8P63 - chains 2 and 5 of the 14 polymer chains in the assembly; structure by electron microscopy, 3.70 A resolution.

[Chain 2]
Protein: DNA replication licensing factor MCM2
Source organism: Saccharomyces cerevisiae
Notes: EC 3.6.4.12
Reference sequence: P29469 (MCM2_YEAST); residue numbers follow UniProt; this construct covers 1-868
Amino-acid sequence (868 residues; row label = number of the first residue in the row):
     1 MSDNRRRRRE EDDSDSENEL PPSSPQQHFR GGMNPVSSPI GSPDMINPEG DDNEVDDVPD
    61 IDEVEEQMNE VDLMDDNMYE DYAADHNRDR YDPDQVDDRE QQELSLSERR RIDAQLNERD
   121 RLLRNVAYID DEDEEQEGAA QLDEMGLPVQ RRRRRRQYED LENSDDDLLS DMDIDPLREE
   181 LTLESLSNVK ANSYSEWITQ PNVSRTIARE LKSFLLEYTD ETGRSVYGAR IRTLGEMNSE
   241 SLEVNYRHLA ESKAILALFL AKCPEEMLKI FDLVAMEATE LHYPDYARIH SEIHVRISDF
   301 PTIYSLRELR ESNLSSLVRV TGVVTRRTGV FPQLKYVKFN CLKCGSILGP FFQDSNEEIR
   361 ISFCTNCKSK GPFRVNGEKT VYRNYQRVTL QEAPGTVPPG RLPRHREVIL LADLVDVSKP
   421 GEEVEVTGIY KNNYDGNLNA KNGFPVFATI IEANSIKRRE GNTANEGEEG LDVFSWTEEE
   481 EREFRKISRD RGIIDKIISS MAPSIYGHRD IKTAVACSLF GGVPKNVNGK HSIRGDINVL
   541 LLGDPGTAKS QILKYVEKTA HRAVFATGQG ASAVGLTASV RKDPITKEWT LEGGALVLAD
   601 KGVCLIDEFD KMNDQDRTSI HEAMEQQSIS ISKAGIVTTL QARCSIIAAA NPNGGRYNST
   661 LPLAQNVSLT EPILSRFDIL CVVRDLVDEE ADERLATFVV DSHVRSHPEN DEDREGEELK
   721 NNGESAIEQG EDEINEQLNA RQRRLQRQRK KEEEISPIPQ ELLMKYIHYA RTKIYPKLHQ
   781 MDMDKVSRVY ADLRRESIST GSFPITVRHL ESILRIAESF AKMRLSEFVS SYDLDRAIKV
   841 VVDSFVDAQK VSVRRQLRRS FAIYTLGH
Disordered / not traced: 1-178, 711-737, 868
Ion coordination: Zn2+: Cys-344, Cys-367
Ligand contacts:
  - ATP (adenosine-5'-triphosphate), molecule 1: Ser-504, Ile-505, Tyr-506, His-508, Pro-545, Gly-546, Thr-547, Ala-548, Lys-549, Ser-550, Gln-551, Asp-607, Asn-651, Leu-695, Val-699
  - ATP, molecule 2: His-531, Ile-533, Glu-625, Gln-626, Arg-676, Val-807, Arg-808, Glu-811
Curated features (UniProtKB/Swiss-Prot):
  - zinc finger: Cys-341 to Cys-367 (C4-type)
  - motif: Ser-675 to Asp-678 (Arginine finger)
  - binding site (ATP): Gly-543 to Ser-550
  - modified residue (Phosphoserine): Ser-14, Ser-16, Ser-23, Ser-164, Ser-170

[Chain 5]
Protein: Minichromosome maintenance protein 5
Source organism: Saccharomyces cerevisiae
Notes: EC 3.6.4.12
Reference sequence: P29496 (MCM5_YEAST); residue numbers follow UniProt; this construct covers 1-775
Amino-acid sequence (775 residues; row label = number of the first residue in the row):
     1 MSFDRPEIYS APVLQGESPN DDDNTEIIKS FKNFILEFRL DSQFIYRDQL RNNILVKNYS
    61 LTVNMEHLIG YNEDIYKKLS DEPSDIIPLF ETAITQVAKR ISILSRAQSA NNNDKDPENT
   121 SMDTDSLLLN SLPTFQLILN SNANQIPLRD LDSEHVSKIV RLSGIIISTS VLSSRATYLS
   181 IMCRNCRHTT SITINNFNSI TGNTVSLPRS CLSTIESESS MANESNIGDE STKKNCGPDP
   241 YIIIHESSKF IDQQFLKLQE IPELVPVGEM PRNLTMTCDR YLTNKVIPGT RVTIVGIYSI
   301 YNSKNGAGSG RSGGGNGGSG VAIRTPYIKI LGIQSDVETS SIWNSVTMFT EEEEEEFLQL
   361 SRNPKLYEIL TNSIAPSIFG NEDIKKAIVC LLMGGSKKIL PDGMRLRGDI NVLLLGDPGT
   421 AKSQLLKFVE KVSPIAVYTS GKGSSAAGLT ASVQRDPMTR EFYLEGGAMV LADGGVVCID
   481 EFDKMRDEDR VAIHEAMEQQ TISIAKAGIT TVLNSRTSVL AAANPIYGRY DDLKSPGDNI
   541 DFQTTILSRF DMIFIVKDDH NEERDISIAN HVINIHTGNA NAMQNQQEEN GSEISIEKMK
   601 RYITYCRLKC APRLSPQAAE KLSSNFVTIR KQLLINELES TERSSIPITI RQLEAIIRIT
   661 ESLAKLELSP IAQERHVDEA IRLFQASTMD AASQDPIGGL NQASGTSLSE IRRFEQELKR
   721 RLPIGWSTSY QTLRREFVDT HRFSQLALDK ALYALEKHET IQLRHQGQNI YRSGV
Disordered / not traced: 1-19, 109-127, 199-204, 214-233, 307-318, 342-345, 700-705, 774-775
Ion coordination: Zn2+: Cys-186, Cys-211; Mg2+: Ser-423 (together with ATP)
Ligand contacts:
  - ATP (adenosine-5'-triphosphate), molecule 1: Ser-377, Ile-378, Phe-379, Asp-417, Pro-418, Gly-419, Thr-420, Ala-421, Lys-422, Ser-423, Gln-424, Asn-524, His-571, Val-572
  - ATP, molecule 2: Leu-406, Glu-498, Gln-499, Arg-549, Ile-650, Arg-651, Glu-654
Curated features (UniProtKB/Swiss-Prot):
  - motif: Ser-548 to Asp-551 (Arginine finger)
  - binding site (ATP): Gly-416 to Ser-423

[Interface between chain 2 and chain 5]
Residue-residue contacts - 83 pairs, chain 2 then chain 5:
  Val-330(2) / Arg-272(5)
  Phe-331(2) / Thr-325(5)
  Pro-332(2) / Ala-322(5)
  Pro-332(2) / Arg-324(5)
  Gln-333(2) / Val-321(5)  hydrogen bond (side chain-backbone)
  Gln-333(2) / Ala-322(5)  hydrogen bond (side chain-backbone)
  Gln-333(2) / Ile-323(5)  hydrogen bond (side chain-backbone)
  Leu-334(2) / Arg-324(5)
  Gln-353(2) / Val-321(5)
  Gln-353(2) / Ala-322(5)
  Ser-355(2) / Val-321(5)
  Asn-356(2) / Val-321(5)
  Tyr-382(2) / Ser-153(5)  hydrogen bond (backbone-side chain)
  Tyr-382(2) / Val-156(5)  hydrophobic
  Tyr-382(2) / Ile-300(5)  hydrophobic
  Tyr-385(2) / Ile-323(5)
  Arg-387(2) / Ser-319(5)  hydrogen bond
  Asp-416(2) / Arg-149(5)  salt bridge
  Asp-416(2) / Glu-269(5)
  Asp-416(2) / Arg-272(5)  salt bridge
  Lys-419(2) / Val-267(5)
  Lys-419(2) / Gly-268(5)
  Lys-419(2) / Glu-269(5)  salt bridge
  Lys-525(2) / His-576(5)
  Val-527(2) / Ile-575(5)
  Asn-528(2) / Gln-584(5)
  Lys-530(2) / Pro-376(5)
  Lys-530(2) / Phe-428(5)
  His-531(2) / Ser-377(5)
  His-531(2) / Ile-378(5)
  Ser-532(2) / Gln-424(5)  hydrogen bond (backbone-side chain)
  Ser-532(2) / Lys-427(5)  hydrogen bond
  Thr-586(2) / Pro-457(5)
  Trp-589(2) / Gln-454(5)  hydrogen bond
  Leu-591(2) / Met-270(5)  hydrophobic
  Gly-593(2) / Met-270(5)
  Val-597(2) / Gly-268(5)
  Asp-600(2) / Gly-268(5)
  His-621(2) / Glu-481(5)  salt bridge
  Glu-622(2) / Ser-440(5)
  Glu-622(2) / Asp-480(5)
  Glu-622(2) / Glu-481(5)
  Gln-626(2) / Ser-423(5)
  Ser-630(2) / Thr-439(5)
  Ser-630(2) / Ser-440(5)  hydrogen bond (side chain-backbone)
  Ser-630(2) / Gly-443(5)
  Ile-631(2) / Gly-443(5)
  Ser-632(2) / Thr-439(5)  hydrogen bond
  Ser-632(2) / Gly-443(5)  hydrogen bond (backbone-backbone)
  Ser-632(2) / Ser-444(5)  hydrogen bond
  Ser-632(2) / Ser-445(5)
  Ser-632(2) / Gly-448(5)
  Ser-632(2) / Leu-449(5)
  Lys-633(2) / Ser-445(5)
  Ala-634(2) / Gly-448(5)
  Gly-635(2) / Gly-466(5)
  Val-637(2) / Val-437(5)  hydrophobic
  Val-637(2) / Gly-467(5)
  Val-637(2) / Ala-468(5)  hydrophobic
  Thr-638(2) / Gln-259(5)
  Leu-640(2) / Met-270(5)  hydrophobic
  Gln-641(2) / Pro-266(5)
  Arg-643(2) / Val-267(5)
  Glu-671(2) / Tyr-527(5)
  Glu-671(2) / Arg-529(5)  salt bridge
  Pro-672(2) / Gly-528(5)
  Leu-778(2) / His-576(5)
  Met-781(2) / Ile-573(5)  hydrophobic
  Met-783(2) / Ile-573(5)  hydrophobic
  Ser-787(2) / Ile-566(5)
  Ser-787(2) / Ala-569(5)
  Ser-787(2) / Asn-570(5)
  Tyr-790(2) / Asp-565(5)
  Tyr-790(2) / Ala-569(5)  hydrophobic
  Ala-791(2) / Glu-562(5)
  Arg-794(2) / Asp-558(5)  salt bridge
  Arg-794(2) / Asp-559(5)  hydrogen bond (side chain-backbone)
  Arg-794(2) / His-560(5)  hydrogen bond
  Arg-794(2) / Asp-565(5)  salt bridge
  Thr-806(2) / Gly-419(5)
  Leu-810(2) / Val-572(5)  hydrophobic
  Leu-810(2) / Ile-573(5)  hydrophobic
  Glu-818(2) / His-576(5)  salt bridge
Interface residues without a listed pair, chain 2 (69 interface residues in all): Arg-327, Glu-357, Glu-358, Arg-383, Asn-384, Asn-526, Lys-587, Glu-592, Gln-615, Thr-618, Thr-639, Val-786, Arg-788, Arg-795, Ile-798, Val-807, Arg-808, Leu-814
Interface residues without a listed pair, chain 5 (70 interface residues in all): Asp-152, Pro-262, Val-265, Pro-271, Gly-320, Pro-326, Pro-418, Tyr-438, Lys-442, Ser-452, Lys-484, Ile-568, Asn-574, Thr-577

[Overview]
69 residues of chain 2 and 70 residues of chain 5 are in contact, with 14 hydrogen bonds and 8 salt bridges.
Among the polar pairs are Asp-416(2)/Arg-149(5), Asp-416(2)/Arg-272(5) and Lys-419(2)/Glu-269(5). One ATP
molecule is bound between chain 2 and chain 5.
Chain 2 is DNA replication licensing factor MCM2 and chain 5 is Minichromosome maintenance protein 5, both
from Saccharomyces cerevisiae; the structure, S. cerevisiae consensus-sCMGE on ssDNA after DNA replication
initiation, was determined by electron microscopy, deposited together with 8P5E and 8P62.
